3B2X - chain A; structure by X-ray diffraction, 1.50 A resolution.

Chain A:
Name: Aminopeptidase N
Source organism: Escherichia coli
Notes: EC 3.4.11.2
UniProtKB: P04825 (AMPN_ECOLI); residues 1-870 here = UniProt positions 1-870
Sequence (891 residues; each row starts with the number of its first residue; numbers below 1 keep their minus sign (Met-20 is residue -20)):
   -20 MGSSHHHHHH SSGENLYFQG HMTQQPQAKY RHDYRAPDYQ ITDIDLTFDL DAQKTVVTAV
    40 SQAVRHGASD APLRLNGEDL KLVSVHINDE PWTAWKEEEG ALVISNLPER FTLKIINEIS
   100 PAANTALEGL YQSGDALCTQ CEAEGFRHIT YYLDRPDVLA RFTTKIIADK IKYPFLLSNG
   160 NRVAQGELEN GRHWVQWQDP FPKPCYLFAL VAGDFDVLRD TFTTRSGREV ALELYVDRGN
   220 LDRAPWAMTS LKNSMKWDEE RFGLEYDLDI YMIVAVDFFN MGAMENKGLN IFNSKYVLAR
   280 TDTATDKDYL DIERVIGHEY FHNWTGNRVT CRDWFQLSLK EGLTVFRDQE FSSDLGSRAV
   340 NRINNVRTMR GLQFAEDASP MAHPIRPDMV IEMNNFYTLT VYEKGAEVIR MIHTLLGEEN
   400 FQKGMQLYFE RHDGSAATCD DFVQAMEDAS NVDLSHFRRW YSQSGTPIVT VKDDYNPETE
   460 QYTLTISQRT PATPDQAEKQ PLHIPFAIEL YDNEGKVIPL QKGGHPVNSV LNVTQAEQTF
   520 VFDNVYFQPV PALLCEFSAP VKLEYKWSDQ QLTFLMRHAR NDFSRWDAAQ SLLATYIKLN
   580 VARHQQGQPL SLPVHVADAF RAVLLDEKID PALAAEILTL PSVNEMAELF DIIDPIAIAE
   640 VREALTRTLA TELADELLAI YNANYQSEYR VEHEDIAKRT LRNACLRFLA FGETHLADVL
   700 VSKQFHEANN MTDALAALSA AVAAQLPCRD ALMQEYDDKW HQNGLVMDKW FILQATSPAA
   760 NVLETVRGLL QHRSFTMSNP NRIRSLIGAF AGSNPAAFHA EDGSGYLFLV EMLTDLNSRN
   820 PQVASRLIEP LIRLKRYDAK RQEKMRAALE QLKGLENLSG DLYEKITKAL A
Not modelled in the structure: -20 to 4
Construct notes: expression tag (-20 to 0)
UniProt features mapped onto this chain:
  - active site: Glu298 (Proton acceptor)
  - binding site (substrate): Glu121, Gly261 to Asn265
  - binding site (Zn(2+)): His297, His301, Glu320
  - site: Tyr381 (Transition state stabilizer)
Metal / ion sites: Zn2+: His297, His301, Glu320 (together with lysine); Na+ site 1: Ser332, Asp333, Gly335; Na+ site 2 near Asp452 (its only coordinating residue here)
Small-molecule neighbours:
  - lysine (LYS): Gln119, Glu121, Ala122, Met260, Ala262, Met263, Glu264, His297, Glu298, His301, Lys319, Glu320, Asn373, Tyr376, Tyr381, Gln821
  - malonate ion (MLI), molecule 1: Glu69, Pro70, Trp71, Thr72, Ala73
  - malonate ion (MLI), molecule 2: Met260, Gly261, Lys274, Tyr275, Arg783, Arg825
  - malonate ion (MLI), molecule 3: Ala638, Arg641, Glu642, Thr645, Arg686, Phe690, Ala722

In short:
Chain A binds lysine and 3 copies of malonate ion. His297, His301 and Glu320 form the Zn2+ site. Ser332,
Asp333 and Gly335 form the Na+ site 1. From UniProt: active-site residue Glu298, 6 substrate-binding residues
and 3 Zn2+-binding residues.
Chain A is Aminopeptidase N (Escherichia coli); the structure, Crystal Structure of E. coli Aminopeptidase N
in complex with Lysine, was determined by X-ray diffraction (same publication as 3B2P, 3B34, 3B37 and 3B3B).
